1QN6 - chains A and D of the 3 polymer chains in the assembly; structure by X-ray diffraction, 2.10 A resolution.

== Chain A ==
Protein: Transcription initiation factor tfiid-1
From: Arabidopsis thaliana
UniProt: P28147 (TF21_ARATH); residue numbers follow UniProt; this construct covers 1-200
Amino-acid sequence (200 residues; each row starts with the number of its first residue):
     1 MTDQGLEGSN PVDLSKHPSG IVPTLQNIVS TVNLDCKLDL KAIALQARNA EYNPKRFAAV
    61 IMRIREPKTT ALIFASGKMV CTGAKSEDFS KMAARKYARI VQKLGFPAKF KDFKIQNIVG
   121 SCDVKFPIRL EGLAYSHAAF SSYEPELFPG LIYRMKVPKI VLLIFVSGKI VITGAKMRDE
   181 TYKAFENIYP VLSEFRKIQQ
Disordered / not traced: 1-14, 199-200
Curated features (UniProtKB/Swiss-Prot):
  - modified residue: Thr2 (N-acetylthreonine)
From the paper describing this entry:
  - binding site for the 14-nt DNA strand (chain D): Thr82
  - specificity-determining residues: Val29, Val119, Leu163 (proposed by the authors, not directly observed)

== Chain D ==
Molecule: 14-nt DNA strand
Sequence (14 nucleotides; each row starts with the number of its first residue):
   215 TGCCCTATTA TAGC

== How chain A and chain D interact ==
Residue-residue contacts - 35 pairs, chain A then chain D:
  Gln26(A) with DT223(D), sugar contact; DA224(D), sugar contact
  Asn27(A) with DT222(D), hydrogen bond to the base; DT223(D), hydrogen bond to the base
  Val29(A) with DT222(D), base contact
  Arg56(A) with DC219(D), sugar contact; DT220(D), salt bridge to the phosphate; DA221(D), salt bridge to the phosphate
  Phe57(A) with DC219(D), base contact; DT220(D), sugar contact
  Arg63(A) with DA221(D), hydrogen bond to the phosphate; DT222(D), salt bridge to the phosphate
  Thr70(A) with DA221(D), phosphate contact; DT222(D), hydrogen bond to the phosphate
  Leu72(A) with DT220(D), base contact; DA221(D), base contact
  Thr82(A) with DA221(D), base contact; DT222(D), hydrogen bond to the sugar
  Gly83(A) with DT222(D), phosphate contact
  Lys85(A) with DT223(D), sugar contact
  Val119(A) with DT223(D), base contact; DA224(D), base contact
  Ser121(A) with DA224(D), sugar contact
  Phe148(A) with DT225(D), base contact; DA226(D), base contact
  Pro149(A) with DA226(D), base contact; DG227(D), sugar contact
  Leu163(A) with DT225(D), base contact
  Phe165(A) with DT225(D), base contact; DA226(D), sugar contact
  Ser167(A) with DA226(D), hydrogen bond to the phosphate
  Lys169(A) with DT225(D), salt bridge to the phosphate; DA226(D), phosphate contact
  Val171(A) with DA224(D), base contact; DT225(D), sugar contact
Also at the interface, not in a pair above, chain A (22 interface residues in all): Ile61, Lys68

== Summary ==
The interface between chain A and chain D involves 22 residues on one side and 9 on the other, with 6 hydrogen
bonds and 4 salt bridges. Among the polar pairs are Asn27(A)-DT222(D), Asn27(A)-DT223(D) and
Thr82(A)-DT222(D). From the paper: a binding site for the 14-nt DNA strand (chain D) at Thr82(A); specificity
determinants Val29(A), Val119(A) and Leu163(A).
Here chain A is Transcription initiation factor tfiid-1 (Arabidopsis thaliana) and chain D is a 14-nt DNA
strand. Entry 1QN6 (Crystal structure of the T(-26) Adenovirus major late promoter TATA box variant bound to
wild-type TBP ...) was determined by X-ray diffraction together with 1QN3, 1QN4, 1QN5, 1QN7, 1QN8, 1QN9 and 4
further entries from the same study.
